PDB entry 5H1O | X-ray diffraction, 1.65 A resolution | chains A and B

# Chain A (and B)
Name: CRISPR-associated endoribonuclease Cas2
Source organism: Xanthomonas albilineans (strain GPE PC73 / CFBP 7063)
Notes: EC 3.1.-.-; chain B of this document is another copy of the same molecule, construct and numbering; everything in this record applies to it too
UniProtKB: D2UG58 (D2UG58_XANAP); residues 1-96 here = UniProt positions 1-96
Amino-acid sequence (104 residues; row label = number of the first residue in the row):
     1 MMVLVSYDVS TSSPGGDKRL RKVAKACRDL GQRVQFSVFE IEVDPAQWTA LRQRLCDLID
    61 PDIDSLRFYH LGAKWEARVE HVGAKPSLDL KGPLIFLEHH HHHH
Unresolved in the structure: 87-104 (chain B: 12-13, 86-104)
Construct notes: expression tag (97-104)
From the paper describing this entry:
  - self-association interface (contacts with another copy of this molecule); pairs are residue here / residue on that copy: Gln35-Ser6 (hydrogen bond), Gln35-Ser65 (hydrogen bond), Glu40-Arg67 (salt bridge), Glu40-Tyr69 (hydrogen bond)
  - catalytic residues: Asp8
  - binding site for acetate ion: Asp8, Val9, Ser10, Thr11, Ser12, Phe36
  - conformationally variable residues (loop rearrangement, side-chain flip): Gly72 to Arg78
  - contacts within the chain: Met2-Gly72 (backbone contact), Glu40-Lys74 (salt bridge), Met2-Lys74 (hydrophobic contact), Met2-Trp75 (hydrophobic contact), Leu71-Trp75 (hydrophobic contact)
  - mutagenesis - D8A, D8E, D8N: abolished catalytic activity
  - mutagenesis - G72A, G72R: decreased catalytic activity

# Interface between chain A and chain B
Pairs across the interface - 76 pairs, chain A then chain B:
  Leu4(A) - Leu4(B)  hydrophobic
  Leu4(A) - Tyr69(B)
  Ser6(A) - Gln35(B)  hydrogen bond
  Ser6(A) - Val38(B)
  Asp8(A) - Gln35(B)
  Asp8(A) - Phe36(B)  hydrogen bond (side chain-backbone)
  Val34(A) - Arg67(B)
  Val34(A) - Tyr69(B)
  Gln35(A) - Ser6(B)  hydrogen bond
  Gln35(A) - Asp8(B)
  Gln35(A) - Ser65(B)  hydrogen bond
  Gln35(A) - Leu66(B)
  Gln35(A) - Arg67(B)
  Phe36(A) - Asp8(B)  hydrogen bond (backbone-side chain)
  Val38(A) - Ser6(B)
  Glu40(A) - Arg67(B)  salt bridge
  Glu40(A) - Tyr69(B)  hydrogen bond
  Arg52(A) - Glu80(B)  salt bridge
  Cys56(A) - Val82(B)  hydrophobic
  Pro61(A) - Gly83(B)
  Pro61(A) - Ala84(B)  hydrogen bond (backbone-backbone)
  Asp62(A) - Ala84(B)
  Asp64(A) - Gly83(B)
  Asp64(A) - Ala84(B)  hydrogen bond (backbone-backbone)
  Ser65(A) - Gln35(B)  hydrogen bond
  Ser65(A) - His81(B)
  Ser65(A) - Val82(B)
  Ser65(A) - Ala84(B)
  Leu66(A) - Gln35(B)
  Leu66(A) - Glu80(B)
  Leu66(A) - His81(B)
  Leu66(A) - Val82(B)  hydrogen bond (backbone-backbone)
  Arg67(A) - Val34(B)
  Arg67(A) - Gln35(B)
  Arg67(A) - Glu40(B)  salt bridge
  Arg67(A) - Val79(B)
  Arg67(A) - Glu80(B)
  Arg67(A) - His81(B)  hydrogen bond
  Phe68(A) - Arg78(B)
  Phe68(A) - Val79(B)
  Phe68(A) - Glu80(B)  hydrogen bond (backbone-backbone)
  Phe68(A) - Val82(B)  hydrophobic
  Tyr69(A) - Leu4(B)
  Tyr69(A) - Val34(B)
  Tyr69(A) - Glu40(B)  hydrogen bond
  Tyr69(A) - Leu71(B)  hydrophobic
  Tyr69(A) - Arg78(B)
  Tyr69(A) - Val79(B)  hydrophobic
  His70(A) - Arg78(B)  hydrogen bond (backbone-backbone)
  Leu71(A) - Tyr69(B)  hydrophobic
  Leu71(A) - Leu71(B)  hydrophobic
  Lys74(A) - Arg67(B)
  Glu76(A) - His70(B)
  Ala77(A) - Tyr69(B)
  Ala77(A) - His70(B)  hydrogen bond (backbone-backbone)
  Arg78(A) - His70(B)
  Val79(A) - Arg67(B)
  Val79(A) - Phe68(B)
  Val79(A) - Tyr69(B)  hydrophobic
  Glu80(A) - Arg52(B)  salt bridge
  Glu80(A) - Leu66(B)
  Glu80(A) - Arg67(B)
  Glu80(A) - Phe68(B)  hydrogen bond (backbone-backbone)
  His81(A) - Ser65(B)
  His81(A) - Leu66(B)
  His81(A) - Arg67(B)  hydrogen bond
  Val82(A) - Cys56(B)  hydrophobic
  Val82(A) - Ser65(B)
  Val82(A) - Leu66(B)  hydrogen bond (backbone-backbone)
  Val82(A) - Phe68(B)  hydrophobic
  Gly83(A) - Pro61(B)
  Gly83(A) - Asp64(B)
  Ala84(A) - Pro61(B)  hydrogen bond (backbone-backbone)
  Ala84(A) - Asp62(B)
  Ala84(A) - Asp64(B)  hydrogen bond (backbone-backbone)
  Ala84(A) - Ser65(B)
Other interface residues (no listed pair), chain A (33 interface residues in all): Tyr7, Ile59, Ile63
Other interface residues (no listed pair), chain B (31 interface residues in all): Tyr7, Ile59, Ile63, Lys85

# In short
Chain A and chain B form an interface of 33 and 31 residues respectively, with 20 hydrogen bonds and 4 salt
bridges. Among the polar pairs are Glu40(A)-Arg67(B), Arg52(A)-Glu80(B) and Ser6(A)-Gln35(B). From the paper:
the catalytic residue Asp8(A); D8A, D8E and D8N of chain A abolish catalytic activity; 5 substitutions were
tested in all.
Both chains are CRISPR-associated endoribonuclease Cas2 (Xanthomonas albilineans (strain GPE PC73 / CFBP
7063)). Entry 5H1O (CRISPR-associated protein) was determined by X-ray diffraction.
